8B6R - chain A; structure by X-ray diffraction, 1.50 A resolution.

# Chain A
Molecule: Haloalkane dehalogenase
Organism: Rhodococcus sp
Notes: EC 3.8.1.5
Reference sequence: P0A3G3 (DHAA_RHOSO); residues 4-293 here = UniProt positions 4-293
Chain sequence (293 residues; each row starts with the number of its first residue):
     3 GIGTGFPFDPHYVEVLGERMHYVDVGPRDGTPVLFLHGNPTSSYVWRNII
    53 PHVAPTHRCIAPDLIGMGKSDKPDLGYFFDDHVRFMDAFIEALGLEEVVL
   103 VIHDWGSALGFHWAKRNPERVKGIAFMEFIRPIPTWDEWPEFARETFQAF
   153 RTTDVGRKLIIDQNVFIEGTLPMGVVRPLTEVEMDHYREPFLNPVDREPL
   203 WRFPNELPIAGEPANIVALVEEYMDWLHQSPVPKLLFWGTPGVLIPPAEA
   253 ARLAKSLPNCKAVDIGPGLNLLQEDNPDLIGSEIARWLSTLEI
Covalent attachments: compound PJI linked to Asp106
Sequence notes: expression tag (3, 294-295); engineered mutation Val47 (Leu in P0A3G3), Thr58 (Ser in P0A3G3), Gly78 (Asp in P0A3G3), Phe87 (Tyr in P0A3G3), Met88 (Leu in P0A3G3), Phe128 (Cys in P0A3G3), Thr155 (Ala in P0A3G3), Lys160 (Glu in P0A3G3), Val167 (Ala in P0A3G3), Thr172 (Ala in P0A3G3), Met175 (Lys in P0A3G3), Gly176 (Cys in P0A3G3), Asn195 (Lys in P0A3G3), Glu224 (Ala in P0A3G3), Asp227 (Asn in P0A3G3), Lys257 (Glu in P0A3G3), Ala264 (Thr in P0A3G3), Asn272 (His in P0A3G3), Leu273 (Tyr in P0A3G3), Ser291 (Pro in P0A3G3), Thr292 (Ala in P0A3G3)
Ion coordination: Mg2+ near Glu20 (its only coordinating residue here)
Ligand contacts: PJI (N-[2-[2-(6-chloranylhexoxy)ethoxy]ethyl]-6-[3,3-dimethyl-2-[(E)-3-(1,3,3-trimethylindol-2-ylidene)prop-1-enyl]indol-1-ium-1-yl]hexanamide): Asn41, Trp107, Ile132, Phe144, Ala145, Glu147, Thr148, Phe149, Ala151, Phe152, Leu161, Gln165, Val167, Phe168, Glu170, Gly171, Thr172, Met175, Gly176, Leu209, Val245, Leu246, Asn272
Curated features (UniProtKB/Swiss-Prot):
  - active site: Asp106 (Nucleophile), Glu130 (Proton donor)

# Overview
Covalently linked compound PJI: at Asp106. UniProt lists active-site residues Asp106 and Glu130.
Chain A is Haloalkane dehalogenase (Rhodococcus sp); the structure, X-ray structure of the haloalkane
dehalogenase HaloTag7 labeled with a chloroalkane Cyanine3 fluorophore substrate, was determined by X-ray
diffraction together with 8B6S and 8B6T from the same study.
